7N65 - chains G and H of the 12 polymer chains in the assembly; structure by electron microscopy, 4.15 A resolution (low resolution: residue-level contacts below are approximate; hydrogen-bond / salt-bridge calls are withheld).

Chain G:
Protein: Fab QA013.2 Heavy Chain, variable region
From: Homo sapiens
Notes: antibody fragment or engineered binder
Chain sequence (128 residues; each row starts with the number of its first residue):
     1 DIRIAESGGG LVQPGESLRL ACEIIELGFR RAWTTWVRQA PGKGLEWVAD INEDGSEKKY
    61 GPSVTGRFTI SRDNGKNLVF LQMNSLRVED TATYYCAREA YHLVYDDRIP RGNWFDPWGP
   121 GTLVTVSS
Cystine bridges: Cys22-Cys96
Residues lining bound ligands: alpha-D-mannopyranose (MAN): Trp47, Asp50, Glu57, Lys59
What the authors report for this chain:
  - mutagenesis - D106V: decreased binding to Envelope glycoprotein gp41

Chain H:
Protein: Fab QA013.2 Light Chain, , variable region
From: Homo sapiens
Notes: antibody fragment or engineered binder
Chain sequence (108 residues; row label = number of the first residue in the row):
     1 QSVLTQPPSV SGAPGQRVVI SCTGSRSNIG AGYDVHWYQQ SPGKVPRIII YGSNSRSSGV
    61 PARFSGSKSG TSASLAITGL QAEDEADYYC QSYDTTLTAS VFGGGTKV
Not modelled in the structure: 1
Cystine bridges: Cys22-Cys90
Residues lining bound ligands: alpha-D-mannopyranose (MAN): Tyr93, Leu97, Thr98, Ala99

Chain G / chain H interface:
Contacting residue pairs (26; chain G residue first):
  Gly44(G) with Tyr89(H)
  Leu45(G) with Phe102(H)
  Glu46(G) with Phe102(H)
  Trp47(G) with Ala99(H); Ser100(H); Phe102(H)
  Lys59(G) with Ala99(H)
  Pro62(G) with Thr98(H)
  Pro110(G) with Tyr33(H)
  Arg111(G) with Tyr33(H); Asp34(H); His36(H)
  Gly112(G) with Tyr33(H); His36(H)
  Asn113(G) with His36(H)
  Trp114(G) with His36(H); Tyr38(H); Tyr51(H)
  Phe115(G) with Tyr38(H); Ile48(H); Gln91(H)
  Asp116(G) with Ile48(H)
  Trp118(G) with Tyr38(H); Val45(H); Pro46(H); Arg47(H)
Other interface residues (no listed pair), chain G (15 interface residues in all): Gln39
Other interface residues (no listed pair), chain H (19 interface residues in all): Gly32, Gln40, Gly52, Tyr93

Overview:
15 residues of chain G and 19 residues of chain H are in contact. Alpha-D-mannopyranose is bound between chain
G and chain H. From the paper: D106V of chain G reduces binding to Envelope glycoprotein gp41.
Here chain G is Fab QA013.2 Heavy Chain, variable region and chain H is Fab QA013.2 Light Chain, , variable
region, both from Homo sapiens. Entry 7N65 (Complex structure of HIV superinfection Fab QA013.2 and
BG505.SOSIP.664) was determined by electron microscopy.
